5LQW - chains B and 5 of the 31 polymer chains in the assembly; structure by electron microscopy, 5.80 A resolution (low resolution: residue-level contacts below are approximate; hydrogen-bond / salt-bridge calls are withheld).

== Chain B ==
Name: Pre-mRNA-splicing factor SNU114
From: Saccharomyces cerevisiae
Reference sequence: P36048 (SN114_YEAST); numbering as in UniProt (aligned over 1-1008)
Chain sequence (1008 residues; row label = number of the first residue in the row):
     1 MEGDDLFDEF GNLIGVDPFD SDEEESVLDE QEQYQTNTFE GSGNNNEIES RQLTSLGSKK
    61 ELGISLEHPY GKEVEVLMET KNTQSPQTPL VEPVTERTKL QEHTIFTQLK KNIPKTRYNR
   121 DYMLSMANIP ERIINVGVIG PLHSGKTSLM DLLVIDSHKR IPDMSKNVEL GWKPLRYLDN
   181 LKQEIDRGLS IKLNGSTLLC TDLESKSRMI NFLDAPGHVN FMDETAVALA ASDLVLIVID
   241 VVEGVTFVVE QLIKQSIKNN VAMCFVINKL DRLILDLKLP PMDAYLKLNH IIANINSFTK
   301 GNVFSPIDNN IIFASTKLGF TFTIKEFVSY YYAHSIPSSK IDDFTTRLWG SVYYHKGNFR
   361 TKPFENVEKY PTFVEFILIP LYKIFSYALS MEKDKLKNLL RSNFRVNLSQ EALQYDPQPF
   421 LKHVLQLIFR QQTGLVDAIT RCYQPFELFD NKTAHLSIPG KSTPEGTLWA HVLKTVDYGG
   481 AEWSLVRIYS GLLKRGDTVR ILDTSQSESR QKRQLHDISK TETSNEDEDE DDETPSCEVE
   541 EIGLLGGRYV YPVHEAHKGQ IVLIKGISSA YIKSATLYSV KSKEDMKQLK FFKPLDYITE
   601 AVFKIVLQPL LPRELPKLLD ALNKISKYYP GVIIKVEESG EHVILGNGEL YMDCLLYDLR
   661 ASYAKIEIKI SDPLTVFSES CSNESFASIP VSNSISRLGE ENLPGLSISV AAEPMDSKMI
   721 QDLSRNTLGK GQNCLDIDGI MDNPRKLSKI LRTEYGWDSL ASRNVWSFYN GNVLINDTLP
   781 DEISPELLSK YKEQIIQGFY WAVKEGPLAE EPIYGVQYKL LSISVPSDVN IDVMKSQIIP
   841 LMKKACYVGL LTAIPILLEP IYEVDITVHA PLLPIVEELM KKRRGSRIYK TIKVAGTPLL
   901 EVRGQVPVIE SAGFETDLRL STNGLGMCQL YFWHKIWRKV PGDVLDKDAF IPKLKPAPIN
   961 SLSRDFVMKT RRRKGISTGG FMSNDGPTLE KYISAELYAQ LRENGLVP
Unresolved in the structure: 1-110, 190-192, 522-529, 694-707, 726-743, 765-766, 999-1008
Swiss-Prot annotation at these positions:
  - region: Gly-140 to Thr-147 (G1), Gly-188 to Lys-192 (G2), Asp-214 to Gly-217 (G3), Asn-268 to Asp-271 (G4), Ser-315 to Lys-317 (G5)
  - binding site (GTP): Gly-140 to Thr-147, Asp-214 to His-218, Asn-268 to Asp-271
  - modified residue: Ser-85 (Phosphoserine), Thr-88 (Phosphothreonine)

== Chain 5 ==
Molecule: U5 snRNA
From: Saccharomyces cerevisiae
Sequence (179 nucleotides; row label = number of the first residue in the row):
     1 AAGCAGCUUU ACAGAUCAAU GGCGGAGGGA GGUCAACAUC AAGAACUGUG GGCCUUUUAU
    61 UGCCUAUAGA ACUUAUAACG AACAUGGUUC UUGCCUUUUA CCAGAACCAU CCGGGUGUUG
   121 UCUCCAUAGA AACAGGUAAA GCUGUCCGUU ACUGUGGGCU UGCCAUAUUU UUUGGAACU
Unresolved in the structure: 1-3, 54-61, 145-165, 174-179

== Chain B / chain 5 interface ==
Contacting residue pairs (11):
  Lys-111(B) / A45(5)
  Lys-111(B) / C46(5)
  Asn-112(B) / A45(5)
  Ile-113(B) / A45(5)
  Pro-162(B) / G43(5)
  Asp-163(B) / U73(5)
  Ser-165(B) / A42(5)
  Lys-173(B) / A77(5)
  Leu-181(B) / U73(5)
  Leu-181(B) / U74(5)
  Lys-182(B) / U74(5)
Other interface residues (no listed pair), chain B (10 interface residues in all): Lys-166

== Summary ==
10 residues of chain B face 7 of chain 5 across their interface. From UniProt: 17 GTP-binding residues on
chain B.
Chain B is Pre-mRNA-splicing factor SNU114 and chain 5 is U5 snRNA, both from Saccharomyces cerevisiae; the
structure, yeast activated spliceosome, was determined by electron microscopy.
